Entry 3LON (X-ray diffraction, 2.20 A resolution); this record covers chains B and D of the 4 polymer chains in the assembly.

[Chain B (and D)]
Protein: KK-NS4a(21-39)-KK
Notes: engineered mutation(s): C32S; chain D of this document is another copy of the same molecule, construct and numbering; everything in this record applies to it too
Amino-acid sequence (23 residues; numbered 19 to 41; the number before each row is that of its first residue):
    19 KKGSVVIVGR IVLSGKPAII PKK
Not modelled in the structure: 19 (chain D: 19-20, 37-41)

[How chain B and chain D interact]
Pairs across the interface - 12 pairs, chain B then chain D:
  Gly33(B) with Ser32(D)
  Lys34(B) with Leu31(D); Ser32(D); Gly33(D), hydrogen bond (backbone-backbone)
  Pro35(B) with Val30(D); Leu31(D)
  Ala36(B) with Ile29(D); Val30(D), hydrogen bond (backbone-backbone)
  Ile37(B) with Arg28(D); Ile29(D), hydrophobic
  Ile38(B) with Arg28(D), hydrogen bond (backbone-backbone); Val30(D), hydrophobic

[Overview]
The chain B/chain D interface involves 6 residues from each chain; the contacts include 3 hydrogen bonds. The
backbones hydrogen-bond at Lys34(B)-Gly33(D), Ala36(B)-Val30(D) and Ile38(B)-Arg28(D).
Both chains are KK-NS4a(21-39)-KK. Entry 3LON (HCV NS3-4a protease domain with ketoamide inhibitor
narlaprevir) was determined by X-ray diffraction.
